7VWD - chains A and D; structure by X-ray diffraction, 2.15 A resolution.

Chain A (and D):
Name: Limonene-1,2-epoxide hydrolase
From: Rhodococcus erythropolis
Notes: EC 3.3.2.8; chain D of this document is another copy of the same molecule, construct and numbering; everything in this record applies to it too
UniProt: Q9ZAG3 (LIMA_RHOER); residue numbers follow UniProt; this construct covers 2-149
Chain sequence (155 residues; each row starts with the number of its first residue; numbers below 1 keep their minus sign (Met-5 is residue -5)):
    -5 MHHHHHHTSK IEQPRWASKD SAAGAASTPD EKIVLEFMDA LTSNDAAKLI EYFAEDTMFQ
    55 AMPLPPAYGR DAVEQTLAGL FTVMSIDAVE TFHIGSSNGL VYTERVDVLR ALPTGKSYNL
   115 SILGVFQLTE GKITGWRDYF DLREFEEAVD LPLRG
Not modelled in the structure: -5 to 4 (chain D: -5 to -3, 12-16, 149)
Sequence notes: initiating methionine (-5); expression tag (-4 to 1); engineered mutation Phe53 (Tyr in Q9ZAG3), Ala55 (Asn in Q9ZAG3)
Ion coordination: Na+ site 1: Ala16, Ala17, Ala19, Ile88 (shared with Asn92(D) of chain D); Na+ site 2: Ser90, Ser91 (shared with Ser90(D) of chain D)
Curated features (UniProtKB/Swiss-Prot):
  - active site: Asp101 (Proton donor), Asp132 (Proton acceptor)
  - mutagenesis: Arg99 (R99A/H/K/Q: Impaired protein folding and no activity), Asp101 (D101A/N: No activity), Asp132 (D132A/N: No activity)
Reported in the primary citation:
  - mutagenesis - Y53F/N55A (from 99 to 46%): decreased catalytic activity
  - mutagenesis - Y53F/N55A: increased catalytic activity on Baldwin product
  - mutagenesis - Y53F/N55A/I116V (96% conversion): increased catalytic activity on tetrahydrofuran product 10

How chain A and chain D interact:
Pairs across the interface (68):
  Arg9(A) - Tyr62(D)
  Trp10(A) - Met52(D)  hydrophobic
  Trp10(A) - Gln54(D)
  Trp10(A) - Tyr62(D)
  Trp10(A) - Arg131(D)
  Trp10(A) - Tyr133(D)
  Ser12(A) - Gln121(D)
  Asp14(A) - Asn92(D)
  Ala16(A) - Asn92(D)
  Ala17(A) - Asn92(D)
  Met52(A) - Trp10(D)
  Met56(A) - Ser115(D)
  Pro57(A) - Asp135(D)
  Tyr62(A) - Arg9(D)
  Tyr62(A) - Trp10(D)
  His87(A) - Leu94(D)
  His87(A) - Tyr96(D)
  His87(A) - Arg131(D)
  Ile88(A) - Asn92(D)
  Gly89(A) - Ser91(D)
  Gly89(A) - Tyr96(D)
  Ser90(A) - Ser90(D)
  Ser90(A) - Ser91(D)  hydrogen bond (backbone-side chain)
  Ser91(A) - Glu25(D)
  Ser91(A) - Gly89(D)
  Ser91(A) - Ser90(D)  hydrogen bond (side chain-backbone)
  Leu94(A) - His87(D)
  Tyr96(A) - His87(D)
  Tyr96(A) - Tyr96(D)  hydrophobic
  Glu98(A) - Val119(D)
  Glu98(A) - Arg131(D)  salt bridge
  Glu98(A) - Tyr133(D)  hydrogen bond
  Ser115(A) - Tyr133(D)
  Ile116(A) - Tyr133(D)
  Leu117(A) - Leu117(D)
  Leu117(A) - Gly118(D)
  Leu117(A) - Val119(D)
  Leu117(A) - Tyr133(D)
  Gly118(A) - Leu117(D)
  Val119(A) - Glu98(D)
  Val119(A) - Leu117(D)
  Gln121(A) - Trp10(D)
  Arg131(A) - Trp10(D)
  Arg131(A) - His87(D)
  Arg131(A) - Glu98(D)  salt bridge
  Tyr133(A) - Trp10(D)
  Tyr133(A) - Glu98(D)  hydrogen bond
  Tyr133(A) - Ser115(D)
  Tyr133(A) - Ile116(D)
  Tyr133(A) - Leu117(D)
  Tyr133(A) - Tyr133(D)
  Phe134(A) - Phe134(D)
  Phe134(A) - Asp135(D)
  Asp135(A) - Pro57(D)
  Asp135(A) - Phe134(D)
  Asp135(A) - Asp135(D)
  Asp135(A) - Leu136(D)  hydrogen bond (side chain-backbone)
  Leu136(A) - Asp135(D)  hydrogen bond (backbone-side chain)
  Leu136(A) - Arg137(D)
  Arg137(A) - Leu136(D)
  Arg137(A) - Arg137(D)
  Arg137(A) - Glu140(D)  salt bridge
  Arg137(A) - Arg148(D)
  Glu138(A) - Pro57(D)
  Glu140(A) - Arg137(D)  salt bridge
  Glu141(A) - Arg148(D)  salt bridge
  Arg148(A) - Arg137(D)
  Arg148(A) - Glu141(D)  salt bridge
Other interface residues (no listed pair), chain A (37 interface residues in all): Glu25, Gln54, Asn92
Other interface residues (no listed pair), chain D (34 interface residues in all): Ala17, Met56, Ile88, Glu138

Summary:
Chain A and chain D form an interface of 37 and 34 residues respectively; the contacts include 6 hydrogen
bonds and 6 salt bridges. Among the polar pairs are Glu98(A)-Arg131(D), Arg137(A)-Glu140(D) and
Glu141(A)-Arg148(D). The paper reports that Y53F/N55A of chain A reduce catalytic activity; Y53F/N55A of chain
A increase catalytic activity on Baldwin product.
Chain A and chain D are both Limonene-1,2-epoxide hydrolase (Rhodococcus erythropolis); the structure, Crystal
Structure of the Y53F/N55A mutant of LEH, was determined by X-ray diffraction together with 7VWM, 7VX2, 7XEE
and 7XEF from the same study.
